PDB entry 2F35 | X-ray diffraction, 1.87 A resolution | chain A

== Chain A ==
Molecule: Glutamate receptor, ionotropic kainate 1
From: Rattus norvegicus
Notes: fragment: GluR5 ligand binding core (sequence database 446-559 and 682-821)
UniProtKB: P22756 (GRIK1_RAT); the construct has insertions or renumbered stretches relative to UniProt, so the offset changes along the chain: 3-116 = UniProt 446-559; 119-258 = UniProt 682-821
Amino-acid sequence (258 residues; each row starts with the number of its first residue):
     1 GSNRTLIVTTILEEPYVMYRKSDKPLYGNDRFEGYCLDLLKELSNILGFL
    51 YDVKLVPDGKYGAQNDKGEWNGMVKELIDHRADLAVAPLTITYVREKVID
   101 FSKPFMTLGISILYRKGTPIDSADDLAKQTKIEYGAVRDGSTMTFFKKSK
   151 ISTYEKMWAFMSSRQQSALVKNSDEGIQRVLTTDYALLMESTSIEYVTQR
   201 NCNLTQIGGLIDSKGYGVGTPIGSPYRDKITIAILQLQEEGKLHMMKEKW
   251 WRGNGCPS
Disordered / not traced: 1-3, 255-258
Sequence notes: cloning artifact (1-2); linker (117-118); engineered mutation Ser258 (Glu821 in P22756)
Ligand contacts: UBC ((S)-1-(2-amino-2-carboxyethyl)-3-(2-carboxybenzyl)pyrimidine-2,4-dione): Glu13, Tyr61, Pro88, Leu89, Thr90, Arg95, Val137, Gly140, Ser141, Thr142, Ser173, Met189, Glu190, Ser193, Tyr216
UniProt features mapped onto this chain:
  - binding site (L-glutamate): Pro88, Thr90, Arg95, Ser141, Thr142, Glu190
  - glycosylation (N-linked (GlcNAc...) asparagine): Asn3, Asn203
  - modified residue: Ser162 (Phosphoserine), Thr198 (Phosphothreonine)

== Summary ==
Ligands of chain A: compound UBC. UniProt lists 6 L-glutamate-binding residues.
Chain A is Glutamate receptor, ionotropic kainate 1 (Rattus norvegicus); the structure, Crystal Structure of
the GluR5 Ligand Binding Core with UBP302 At 1.87 Angstroms Resolution, was determined by X-ray diffraction,
deposited together with 2F34 and 2F36.
